6ITZ - chains A and B; structure by X-ray diffraction, 2.96 A resolution.

# Chain A (and B)
Protein: Peroxiredoxin
Source organism: Thermococcus kodakarensis KOD1
Notes: EC 1.11.1.15; chain B of this document is another copy of the same molecule, construct and numbering; everything in this record applies to it too
Reference sequence: Q5JF30 (TDXH_THEKO); numbering as in UniProt (aligned over 1-216)
Amino-acid sequence (216 residues; row label = number of the first residue in the row):
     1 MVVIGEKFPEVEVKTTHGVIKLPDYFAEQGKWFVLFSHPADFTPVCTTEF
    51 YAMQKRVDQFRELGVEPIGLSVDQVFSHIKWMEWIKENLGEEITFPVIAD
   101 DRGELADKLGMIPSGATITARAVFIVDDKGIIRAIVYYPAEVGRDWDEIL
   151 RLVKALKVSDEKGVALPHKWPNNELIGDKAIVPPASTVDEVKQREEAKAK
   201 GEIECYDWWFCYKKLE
Disordered / not traced: 1-2, 216
Swiss-Prot annotation at these positions:
  - active site: C46 (Cysteine sulfenic acid (-SOH) intermediate)
  - binding site (substrate): R121

# How chain A and chain B interact
Pairs across the interface - 120 pairs, chain A then chain B:
  V3(A) with I112(B); S114(B)
  I4(A) with S114(B), hydrogen bond (backbone-backbone); Y137(B), hydrophobic; Y138(B)
  G5(A) with S114(B)
  E6(A) with S114(B)
  F42(A) with W209(B)
  T43(A) with P184(B); W209(B)
  P44(A) with I181(B), hydrophobic; P184(B); W209(B); F210(B), hydrophobic
  V45(A) with A165(B), hydrophobic; L166(B); H168(B); I181(B)
  T47(A) with W209(B); F210(B)
  T48(A) with P167(B); H168(B), hydrogen bond (side chain-backbone); N173(B); I181(B); F210(B)
  E49(A) with H168(B)
  Y51(A) with L175(B), hydrophobic
  A52(A) with H168(B)
  K55(A) with E174(B), salt bridge
  W81(A) with W209(B)
  W84(A) with D207(B); W209(B)
  L89(A) with Y206(B), hydrophobic
  P113(A) with I4(B), hydrophobic
  S114(A) with V3(B); I4(B), hydrogen bond (backbone-backbone); G5(B); E6(B)
  R133(A) with P139(B); E141(B), salt bridge
  A134(A) with Y137(B)
  I135(A) with V136(B); Y137(B), hydrogen bond (backbone-backbone)
  V136(A) with I135(B)
  Y137(A) with I4(B); A134(B); I135(B), hydrogen bond (backbone-backbone)
  Y138(A) with E148(B), hydrogen bond; R151(B); L152(B), hydrophobic
  P139(A) with R133(B); A134(B); L156(B), hydrophobic
  E141(A) with R133(B), salt bridge; L156(B); S159(B); A165(B); L166(B), hydrogen bond (backbone-backbone)
  V142(A) with L152(B), hydrophobic; A155(B), hydrophobic; L156(B), hydrophobic
  G143(A) with R151(B), hydrogen bond (backbone-side chain); L166(B), hydrogen bond (backbone-backbone)
  R144(A) with R151(B); H168(B); K169(B), hydrogen bond (backbone-backbone)
  D145(A) with E148(B); R151(B); H168(B); K169(B), salt bridge
  W146(A) with H168(B), hydrogen bond (backbone-side chain)
  D147(A) with K169(B), salt bridge
  E148(A) with Y138(B), hydrogen bond; D145(B); E148(B)
  R151(A) with Y138(B); G143(B), hydrogen bond (side chain-backbone); R144(B), hydrogen bond (side chain-backbone); D145(B)
  L152(A) with Y138(B), hydrophobic
  A155(A) with V142(B), hydrophobic
  L156(A) with P139(B), hydrophobic; V142(B), hydrophobic
  S159(A) with E141(B)
  A165(A) with V45(B), hydrophobic; E141(B)
  L166(A) with V45(B); E141(B), hydrogen bond (backbone-backbone); G143(B), hydrogen bond (backbone-backbone)
  P167(A) with T48(B)
  H168(A) with T48(B), hydrogen bond (backbone-side chain); E49(B); A52(B); R144(B); D145(B); W146(B), hydrogen bond (side chain-backbone)
  K169(A) with R56(B); R144(B), hydrogen bond (backbone-backbone); D145(B), salt bridge; D147(B), salt bridge
  E174(A) with Y51(B), hydrogen bond; K55(B), salt bridge
  L175(A) with Y51(B), hydrophobic; L89(B), hydrophobic
  I181(A) with P44(B), hydrophobic; V45(B); T48(B)
  V182(A) with P44(B)
  P184(A) with P44(B)
  Y206(A) with W84(B), hydrophobic; L89(B), hydrophobic
  D207(A) with W84(B), hydrogen bond
  W209(A) with F42(B); T43(B); P44(B); T47(B); W81(B); W84(B)
  F210(A) with T48(B); W84(B), hydrophobic
Also at the interface, not in a pair above, chain A (58 interface residues in all): R56, G110, I112, V164, N173
Also at the interface, not in a pair above, chain B (59 interface residues in all): N88, G110, P113, V164, V182

# In short
The interface between chain A and chain B involves 58 residues on one side and 59 on the other; the contacts
include 21 hydrogen bonds and 8 salt bridges. Polar contacts include K55(A)-E174(B), R133(A)-E141(B) and
D145(A)-K169(B).
Both chains are Peroxiredoxin (Thermococcus kodakarensis KOD1). Entry 6ITZ (Peroxiredoxin from Thermococcus
kodakaraensis) was determined by X-ray diffraction, deposited together with 6IU0 and 6IU1.
